PDB entry 2B26 | X-ray diffraction, 3.20 A resolution | chains A and B of the 3 polymer chains in the assembly

== Chain A (and B) ==
Protein: SIS1 protein
From: Saccharomyces cerevisiae
Notes: fragment: Yeast Hsp40 Sis1 C-terminal domain; chain B of this document is another copy of the same molecule, construct and numbering; everything in this record applies to it too
Reference sequence: P25294 (SIS1_YEAST); numbering as in UniProt (aligned over 181-352)
Sequence (173 residues; row label = number of the first residue in the row):
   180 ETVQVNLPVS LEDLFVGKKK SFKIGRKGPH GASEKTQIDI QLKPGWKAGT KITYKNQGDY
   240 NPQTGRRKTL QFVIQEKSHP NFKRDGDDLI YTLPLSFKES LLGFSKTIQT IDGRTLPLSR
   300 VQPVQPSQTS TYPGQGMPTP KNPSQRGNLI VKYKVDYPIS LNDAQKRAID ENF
Not modelled in the structure: 233-245, 350-352 (chain B: 202-213, 236-246, 350-352)
Construct notes: cloning artifact (180)
Swiss-Prot annotation at these positions:
  - modified residue: S275 (Phosphoserine)
From the paper describing this entry:
  - conformationally variable residues (domain motion): H258 to N260

== How chain A and chain B interact ==
Pairs across the interface - 38 pairs, chain A then chain B:
  F276(A) with F276(B), hydrophobic; L280(B), hydrophobic; Y336(B)
  K277(A) with D349(B)
  S279(A) with Y336(B), hydrogen bond
  L280(A) with F276(B), hydrophobic; Y336(B), hydrophobic; L340(B)
  L281(A) with I348(B), hydrophobic; D349(B)
  P302(A) with P337(B); I338(B); S339(B)
  V303(A) with Y336(B)
  Q304(A) with Y336(B), hydrogen bond (side chain-backbone); P337(B)
  P305(A) with P305(B), hydrophobic; V334(B), hydrophobic; Y336(B)
  V334(A) with P305(B); Y336(B)
  D335(A) with Q304(B)
  Y336(A) with S279(B), hydrogen bond; L280(B), hydrophobic; V303(B); Q304(B), hydrogen bond (backbone-side chain); P305(B), hydrophobic; V334(B); Y336(B)
  P337(A) with P302(B)
  I338(A) with P302(B)
  S339(A) with Q301(B), hydrogen bond
  L340(A) with L280(B); P302(B), hydrophobic
  K345(A) with L281(B)
  A347(A) with A347(B)
  I348(A) with L280(B), hydrophobic; L281(B), hydrophobic
Interface residues without a listed pair, chain A (22 interface residues in all): Q301, K333, D349
Interface residues without a listed pair, chain B (23 interface residues in all): K277, S306, D335, Q344, K345

== Overview ==
22 residues of chain A and 23 residues of chain B are in contact; the contacts include 5 hydrogen bonds. Polar
contacts include S279(A)-Y336(B), Q304(A)-Y336(B) and S339(A)-Q301(B). From the paper: conformational
variability at H258(A).
Both chains are SIS1 protein (Saccharomyces cerevisiae). Entry 2B26 (The crystal structure of the protein
complex of yeast Hsp40 Sis1 and Hsp70 Ssa1) was determined by X-ray diffraction.
